PDB entry 7PFQ | X-ray diffraction, 1.45 A resolution | chains A and B of the 3 polymer chains in the assembly

== Chain A ==
Name: Serine protease subunit NS2B
Organism: Zika virus
UniProtKB: Q32ZE1 (POLG_ZIKV); residues 46-96 here correspond to UniProt positions 1414-1464 (UniProt number = residue number + 1368)
Sequence (53 residues; numbered 44 to 96; the number before each row is that of its first residue):
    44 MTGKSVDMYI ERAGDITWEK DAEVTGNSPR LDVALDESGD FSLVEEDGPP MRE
Not modelled in the structure: 44-49, 88-96
Construct notes: initiating methionine (44); expression tag (45)
Curated features (UniProtKB/Swiss-Prot):
  - region: Ile-53 to Pro-92 (Interacts with and activates NS3 protease)

== Chain B ==
Name: Serine protease NS3
Organism: Zika virus
Notes: EC 3.4.21.91, 3.6.1.15, 3.6.4.13
UniProtKB: Q32ZE1 (POLG_ZIKV); residues 1-177 here correspond to UniProt positions 1499-1675 (UniProt number = residue number + 1498)
Sequence (178 residues; row label = number of the first residue in the row; numbering starts at 0):
     0 GSGALWDVPA PKEVKKGETT DGVYRVMTRR LLGSTQVGVG VMQEGVFHTM WHVTKGAALR
    60 SGEGRLDPYW GDVKQDLVSY CGPWKLDAAW DGLSEVQLLA VPPGERAKNI QTLPGIFKTK
   120 DGDIGAVALD YPAGTSGSPI LDKCGRVIGL YGNGVVIKNG SYVSAITQGK REEETPVE
Not modelled in the structure: 0-17, 29-32, 171-177
Construct notes: expression tag (0); conflict Lys-107 (Arg1605 in Q32ZE1)
Curated features (UniProtKB/Swiss-Prot):
  - active site (Charge relay system): His-51, Asp-75, Ser-135

== Chain A / chain B interface ==
Pairs across the interface - 94 pairs, chain A then chain B:
  Asp-50(A) / Arg-28(B)
  Met-51(A) / Val-25(B)  hydrophobic
  Met-51(A) / Met-26(B)
  Met-51(A) / Thr-27(B)
  Met-51(A) / Val-52(B)
  Met-51(A) / Thr-53(B)
  Met-51(A) / Ala-56(B)  hydrophobic
  Met-51(A) / Leu-58(B)
  Met-51(A) / Arg-59(B)  hydrogen bond (backbone-backbone)
  Tyr-52(A) / Arg-24(B)
  Tyr-52(A) / Val-25(B)
  Tyr-52(A) / Met-26(B)  hydrogen bond (backbone-backbone)
  Tyr-52(A) / Arg-28(B)
  Tyr-52(A) / Ser-33(B)  hydrogen bond
  Tyr-52(A) / Arg-59(B)
  Ile-53(A) / Tyr-23(B)  hydrophobic
  Ile-53(A) / Arg-24(B)
  Ile-53(A) / Phe-46(B)  hydrophobic
  Ile-53(A) / Arg-59(B)  hydrogen bond (backbone-backbone)
  Ile-53(A) / Ser-60(B)
  Ile-53(A) / Leu-65(B)  hydrophobic
  Glu-54(A) / Tyr-23(B)
  Glu-54(A) / Arg-24(B)  hydrogen bond (backbone-backbone)
  Arg-55(A) / Thr-19(B)
  Arg-55(A) / Asp-20(B)  hydrogen bond (side chain-backbone)
  Arg-55(A) / Gly-21(B)
  Arg-55(A) / Val-22(B)
  Arg-55(A) / Tyr-23(B)
  Ala-56(A) / Val-22(B)  hydrogen bond (backbone-backbone)
  Ala-56(A) / Arg-24(B)
  Ala-56(A) / Val-100(B)  hydrophobic
  Ala-56(A) / Ala-106(B)
  Gly-57(A) / Gly-21(B)
  Gly-57(A) / Val-22(B)  hydrogen bond (backbone-backbone)
  Asp-58(A) / Leu-98(B)
  Ile-59(A) / Gly-21(B)
  Ile-59(A) / Val-22(B)
  Ile-59(A) / Val-40(B)  hydrophobic
  Ile-59(A) / Leu-98(B)  hydrophobic
  Ile-59(A) / Leu-140(B)  hydrophobic
  Ile-59(A) / Gly-144(B)
  Ile-59(A) / Val-146(B)  hydrophobic
  Thr-60(A) / Asn-108(B)  hydrogen bond (backbone-side chain)
  Thr-60(A) / Leu-140(B)
  Trp-61(A) / Glu-94(B)
  Trp-61(A) / Val-95(B)
  Trp-61(A) / Gln-96(B)
  Trp-61(A) / Gln-110(B)
  Trp-61(A) / Leu-140(B)
  Trp-61(A) / Asp-141(B)
  Trp-61(A) / Lys-142(B)
  Glu-62(A) / Gln-96(B)  hydrogen bond (backbone-side chain)
  Glu-62(A) / Asn-108(B)
  Ala-65(A) / Gln-96(B)
  Ala-65(A) / Asn-108(B)
  Glu-66(A) / Ile-109(B)
  Glu-66(A) / Gln-110(B)  hydrogen bond (backbone-backbone)
  Val-67(A) / Gln-110(B)
  Thr-68(A) / Ile-109(B)
  Thr-68(A) / Gln-110(B)  hydrogen bond (backbone-backbone)
  Thr-68(A) / Thr-111(B)  hydrogen bond (backbone-side chain)
  Thr-68(A) / Leu-128(B)
  Gly-69(A) / Thr-111(B)
  Gly-69(A) / Ala-127(B)
  Asn-70(A) / Leu-112(B)
  Asn-70(A) / Ala-127(B)
  Ser-71(A) / Leu-112(B)  hydrogen bond (side chain-backbone)
  Ser-71(A) / Pro-113(B)
  Ser-71(A) / Gly-114(B)
  Pro-72(A) / Gly-114(B)
  Pro-72(A) / Ile-115(B)  hydrogen bond (backbone-backbone)
  Arg-73(A) / Ile-115(B)
  Leu-74(A) / Ile-115(B)  hydrogen bond (backbone-backbone)
  Leu-74(A) / Phe-116(B)
  Leu-74(A) / Lys-117(B)  hydrogen bond (backbone-backbone)
  Asp-75(A) / Lys-117(B)
  Val-76(A) / Phe-116(B)  hydrophobic
  Val-76(A) / Lys-117(B)  hydrogen bond (backbone-backbone)
  Val-76(A) / Thr-118(B)
  Leu-78(A) / Lys-73(B)
  Asp-79(A) / Lys-73(B)
  Glu-80(A) / Val-72(B)
  Glu-80(A) / Lys-73(B)  salt bridge
  Ser-81(A) / Val-72(B)
  Gly-82(A) / Val-72(B)
  Gly-82(A) / Lys-73(B)
  Gly-82(A) / Asn-152(B)  hydrogen bond (backbone-side chain)
  Phe-84(A) / Phe-116(B)  hydrophobic
  Phe-84(A) / Asn-152(B)
  Phe-84(A) / Gly-153(B)
  Phe-84(A) / Val-154(B)  hydrophobic
  Phe-84(A) / Ala-164(B)  hydrophobic
  Leu-86(A) / Val-155(B)
  Leu-86(A) / Ile-156(B)  hydrophobic
Interface residues without a listed pair, chain A (33 interface residues in all): Ser-85
Interface residues without a listed pair, chain B (57 interface residues in all): Val-36, Met-41, Ala-57, Ile-123, Val-162

== Summary ==
The interface between chain A and chain B involves 33 residues on one side and 57 on the other, with 19
hydrogen bonds and 1 salt bridge. Among the polar pairs are Glu-80(A)/Lys-73(B), Tyr-52(A)/Ser-33(B) and
Arg-55(A)/Asp-20(B). UniProt lists 3 active-site residues on chain B.
Chain A is Serine protease subunit NS2B and chain B is Serine protease NS3, both from Zika virus; the
structure, Crystal Structure of Unlinked NS2B-NS3 Protease from Zika Virus in Complex with Inhibitor MI-2247,
was determined by X-ray diffraction (same publication as 7O2M, 7O55, 7OBV, 7OC2, 7PFY, 7PFZ and 5 further
entries).
